Entry 7D9J (X-ray diffraction, 2.19 A resolution); this record covers chain A.

Chain A:
Protein: Spermidine dehydrogenase, SpdH
Organism: Pseudomonas aeruginosa (strain ATCC 15692 / DSM 22644 / CIP 104116 / JCM 14847 / LMG 12228 / 1C / PRS 101 / PAO1)
Notes: EC 1.5.99.6
Reference sequence: Q9HXS8 (Q9HXS8_PSEAE); numbering as in UniProt (aligned over 1-620)
Chain sequence (620 residues; row label = number of the first residue in the row):
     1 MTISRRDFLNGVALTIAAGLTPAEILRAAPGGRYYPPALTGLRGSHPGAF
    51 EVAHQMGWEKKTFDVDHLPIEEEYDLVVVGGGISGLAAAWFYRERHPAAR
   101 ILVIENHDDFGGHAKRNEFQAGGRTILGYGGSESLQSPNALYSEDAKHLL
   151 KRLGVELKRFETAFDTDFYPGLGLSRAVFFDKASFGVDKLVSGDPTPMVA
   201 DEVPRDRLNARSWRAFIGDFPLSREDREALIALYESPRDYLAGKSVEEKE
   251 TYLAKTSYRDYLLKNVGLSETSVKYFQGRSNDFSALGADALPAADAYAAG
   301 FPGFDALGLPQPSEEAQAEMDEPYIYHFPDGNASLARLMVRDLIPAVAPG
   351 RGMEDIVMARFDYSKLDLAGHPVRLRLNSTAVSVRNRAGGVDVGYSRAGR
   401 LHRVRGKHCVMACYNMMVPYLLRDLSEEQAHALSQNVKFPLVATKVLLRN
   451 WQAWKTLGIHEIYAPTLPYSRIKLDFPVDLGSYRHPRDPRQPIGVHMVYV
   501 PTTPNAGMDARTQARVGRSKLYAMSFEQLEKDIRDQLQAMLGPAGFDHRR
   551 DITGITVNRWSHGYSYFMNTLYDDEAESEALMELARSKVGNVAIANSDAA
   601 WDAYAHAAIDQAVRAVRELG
Unresolved in the structure: 1-33, 312-320, 620
Differences from the reference sequence: engineered mutation Ala-443 (Tyr in Q9HXS8)
Bound ions: heme Fe: His-54, His-562
Ligand contacts:
  - FAD (flavin-adenine dinucleotide): Val-79, Gly-80, Gly-81, Gly-82, Ile-83, Ser-84, Gly-85, Ile-104, Glu-105, Asn-106, His-107, Gly-111, Gly-112, His-113, Ala-114, Gly-131, Ser-132, Glu-133, Ser-134, Tyr-324, Asn-332, Ser-379, Thr-380, Ala-381, Ala-412, Cys-413, Tyr-414, Met-417, Leu-421, Leu-441, Ala-443, Trp-560, Gly-563, Tyr-564, Asn-596, Ser-597, Ala-603, Tyr-604, Ala-605, Ala-608
  - heme (HEM): Ser-45, Ala-49, Phe-50, Ala-53, His-54, Gly-57, Trp-58, Asn-106, His-107, Tyr-414, Met-416, Met-417, Tyr-420, Ser-434, Arg-515, Arg-518, Ser-519, Leu-521, Tyr-522, Arg-559, Ser-561, His-562

Summary:
Chain A binds flavin-adenine dinucleotide and heme. His-54 and His-562 form the heme Fe site.
Chain A is Spermidine dehydrogenase, SpdH (Pseudomonas aeruginosa (strain ATCC 15692 / DSM 22644 / CIP 104116
/ JCM 14847 / LMG 12228 / 1C / PRS 101 / PAO1)); the structure, SpdH Spermidine dehydrogenase Y443A mutant,
was determined by X-ray diffraction together with 7D9F, 7D9G, 7D9H and 7D9I from the same study.
